Entry 1VBO (X-ray diffraction, 2.35 A resolution); this record covers chains C and D of the 4 polymer chains in the assembly.

== Chain C (and D) ==
Protein: artocarpin
Source organism: Artocarpus integer
Notes: chain D of this document is another copy of the same molecule, construct and numbering; everything in this record applies to it too
UniProt: Q7M1T4 (Q7M1T4_ARTIN); residues 1-147 here = UniProt positions 1-147
Chain sequence (149 residues; each row starts with the number of its first residue):
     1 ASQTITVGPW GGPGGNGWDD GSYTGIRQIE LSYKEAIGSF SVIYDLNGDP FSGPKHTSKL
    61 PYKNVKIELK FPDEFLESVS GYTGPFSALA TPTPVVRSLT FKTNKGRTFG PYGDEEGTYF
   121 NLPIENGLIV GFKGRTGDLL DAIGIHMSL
Modified positions: A1 (n-acetylalanine; AYA)
What the authors report for this chain:
  - binding site for alpha-D-mannopyranose: G14 to G17, A90, T91, G137 to D141

== How chain C and chain D interact ==
Contacting residue pairs - 39 pairs, chain C then chain D:
  Q3(C) - N126(D)  hydrogen bond
  T4(C) - N126(D)  hydrogen bond (backbone-side chain)
  I5(C) - I5(D)  hydrophobic
  I5(C) - N126(D)
  I5(C) - M147(D)
  I5(C) - S148(D)
  I5(C) - L149(D)  hydrophobic
  T6(C) - I124(D)
  T6(C) - E125(D)  hydrogen bond (backbone-backbone)
  T6(C) - N126(D)  hydrogen bond (backbone-backbone)
  V7(C) - L122(D)  hydrophobic
  V7(C) - P123(D)
  G8(C) - P123(D)  hydrogen bond (backbone-backbone)
  G8(C) - E125(D)
  P9(C) - E125(D)
  W10(C) - N121(D)  hydrogen bond (side chain-backbone)
  W10(C) - P123(D)
  T118(C) - Y119(D)
  Y119(C) - T118(D)
  Y119(C) - Y119(D)
  N121(C) - W10(D)  hydrogen bond (backbone-side chain)
  L122(C) - V7(D)  hydrophobic
  P123(C) - V7(D)
  P123(C) - G8(D)  hydrogen bond (backbone-backbone)
  P123(C) - W10(D)
  I124(C) - T6(D)
  E125(C) - T6(D)  hydrogen bond (backbone-backbone)
  E125(C) - G8(D)
  E125(C) - P9(D)
  E125(C) - K133(D)  salt bridge
  N126(C) - Q3(D)  hydrogen bond
  N126(C) - T4(D)  hydrogen bond (side chain-backbone)
  N126(C) - I5(D)
  N126(C) - T6(D)  hydrogen bond (backbone-backbone)
  K133(C) - E125(D)  salt bridge
  M147(C) - I5(D)
  M147(C) - V7(D)  hydrophobic
  S148(C) - I5(D)
  L149(C) - Q3(D)
Also at the interface, not in a pair above, chain C (21 interface residues in all): G127
Also at the interface, not in a pair above, chain D (21 interface residues in all): G127

== In short ==
Chain C and chain D each contribute 21 residues to their interface, with 12 hydrogen bonds and 2 salt bridges.
Polar pairs include E125(C)-K133(D), Q3(C)-N126(D) and T4(C)-N126(D). From the paper: a binding site for
alpha-D-mannopyranose at G14(C), A90(C) and T91(C) among others.
Chain C and chain D are both artocarpin (Artocarpus integer); the structure, Crystal structure of
artocarpin-mannotriose complex, was determined by X-ray diffraction together with 1VBP from the same study.
